PDB entry 8UH7 | X-ray diffraction, 2.63 A resolution | chains C and I of the 10 polymer chains in the assembly

== Chain C ==
Name: Sliding-clamp-loader large subunit
Reference sequence: P04526 (LOADL_BPT4); residue numbers follow UniProt; this construct covers 1-319
Chain sequence (324 residues; numbered -4 to 319; the number before each row is that of its first residue; numbers below 1 keep their minus sign (Gly-4 is residue -4)):
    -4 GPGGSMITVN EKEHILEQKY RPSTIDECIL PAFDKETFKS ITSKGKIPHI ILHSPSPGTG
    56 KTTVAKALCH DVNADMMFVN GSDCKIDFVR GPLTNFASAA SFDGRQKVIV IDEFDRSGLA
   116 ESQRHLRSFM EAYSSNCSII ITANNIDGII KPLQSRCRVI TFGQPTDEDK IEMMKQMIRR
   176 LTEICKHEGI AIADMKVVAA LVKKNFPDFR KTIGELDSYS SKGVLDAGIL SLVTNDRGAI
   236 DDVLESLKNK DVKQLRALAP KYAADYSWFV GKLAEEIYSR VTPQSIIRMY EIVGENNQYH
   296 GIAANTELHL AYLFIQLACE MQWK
Disordered / not traced: -4 to -1
Differences from the reference sequence: expression tag (-4 to 0)
Bound ions: Mg2+: Thr57, Glu108 (together with 08T)
Residues lining bound ligands:
  - 08T ([[[(2R,3S,4R,5R)-5-(6-aminopurin-9-yl)-3,4-bis(oxidanyl)oxolan-2-yl]methoxy-oxidanyl-phosphoryl]oxy-oxidanyl-phosphoryl]oxy-tris(fluoranyl)beryllium), molecule 1: Glu12, Tyr15, Arg16, Pro17, Cys23, Ile24, Leu25, Ser51, Pro52, Gly53, Thr54, Gly55, Lys56, Thr57, Thr58, Glu108, Thr137, Asn139, Arg175, Phe204, Arg205, Ile208
  - 08T, molecule 2: Glu126, Pro147, Arg151
Swiss-Prot annotation at these positions:
  - binding site (ATP): Glu12 to Tyr15, Ile24, Gly53 to Thr58, Arg205

== Chain I ==
Molecule: Template DNA strand
Sequence (30 nucleotides; numbered 1 to 30; the number before each row is that of its first residue):
     1 TTTTTTTTTT TATGTACTCG TAGTGTCTGC
Disordered / not traced: 1-6

== How chain C and chain I interact ==
Contacting residue pairs - 8 pairs, chain C then chain I:
  Lys80(C) with DC17(I), phosphate contact; DT18(I), phosphate contact
  Ile81(C) with DT18(I), hydrogen bond to the phosphate; DC19(I), phosphate contact
  Arg85(C) with DC19(I), salt bridge to the phosphate
  Arg111(C) with DA16(I), hydrogen bond to the phosphate; DC17(I), salt bridge to the phosphate
  Gly113(C) with DC17(I), sugar contact
Interface residues without a listed pair, chain C (9 interface residues in all): Ser77, Asp82, Glu116, Ser117

== Summary ==
The interface between chain C and chain I involves 9 residues on one side and 4 on the other; the contacts
include 2 hydrogen bonds and 2 salt bridges. Polar pairs include Ile81(C)-DT18(I), Arg111(C)-DA16(I) and
Arg85(C)-DC19(I). Ligands of chain C: compound 08T.
Here chain C is Sliding-clamp-loader large subunit and chain I is Template DNA strand. Entry 8UH7 (Structure
of T4 Bacteriophage clamp loader bound to the T4 clamp, primer-template DNA, and ATP analog) was determined by
X-ray diffraction together with 8UK9, 8UNF and 8UNH from the same study.
